PDB entry 8G2W | electron microscopy, 3.70 A resolution | chains J and K of the 8 polymer chains in the assembly

Chain J:
Protein: DNA-directed RNA polymerase subunit beta'
From: Escherichia coli
UniProtKB: C3SIA2 (C3SIA2_ECOLX); numbering as in UniProt (aligned over 16-1373)
Amino-acid sequence (1358 residues; each row starts with the number of its first residue):
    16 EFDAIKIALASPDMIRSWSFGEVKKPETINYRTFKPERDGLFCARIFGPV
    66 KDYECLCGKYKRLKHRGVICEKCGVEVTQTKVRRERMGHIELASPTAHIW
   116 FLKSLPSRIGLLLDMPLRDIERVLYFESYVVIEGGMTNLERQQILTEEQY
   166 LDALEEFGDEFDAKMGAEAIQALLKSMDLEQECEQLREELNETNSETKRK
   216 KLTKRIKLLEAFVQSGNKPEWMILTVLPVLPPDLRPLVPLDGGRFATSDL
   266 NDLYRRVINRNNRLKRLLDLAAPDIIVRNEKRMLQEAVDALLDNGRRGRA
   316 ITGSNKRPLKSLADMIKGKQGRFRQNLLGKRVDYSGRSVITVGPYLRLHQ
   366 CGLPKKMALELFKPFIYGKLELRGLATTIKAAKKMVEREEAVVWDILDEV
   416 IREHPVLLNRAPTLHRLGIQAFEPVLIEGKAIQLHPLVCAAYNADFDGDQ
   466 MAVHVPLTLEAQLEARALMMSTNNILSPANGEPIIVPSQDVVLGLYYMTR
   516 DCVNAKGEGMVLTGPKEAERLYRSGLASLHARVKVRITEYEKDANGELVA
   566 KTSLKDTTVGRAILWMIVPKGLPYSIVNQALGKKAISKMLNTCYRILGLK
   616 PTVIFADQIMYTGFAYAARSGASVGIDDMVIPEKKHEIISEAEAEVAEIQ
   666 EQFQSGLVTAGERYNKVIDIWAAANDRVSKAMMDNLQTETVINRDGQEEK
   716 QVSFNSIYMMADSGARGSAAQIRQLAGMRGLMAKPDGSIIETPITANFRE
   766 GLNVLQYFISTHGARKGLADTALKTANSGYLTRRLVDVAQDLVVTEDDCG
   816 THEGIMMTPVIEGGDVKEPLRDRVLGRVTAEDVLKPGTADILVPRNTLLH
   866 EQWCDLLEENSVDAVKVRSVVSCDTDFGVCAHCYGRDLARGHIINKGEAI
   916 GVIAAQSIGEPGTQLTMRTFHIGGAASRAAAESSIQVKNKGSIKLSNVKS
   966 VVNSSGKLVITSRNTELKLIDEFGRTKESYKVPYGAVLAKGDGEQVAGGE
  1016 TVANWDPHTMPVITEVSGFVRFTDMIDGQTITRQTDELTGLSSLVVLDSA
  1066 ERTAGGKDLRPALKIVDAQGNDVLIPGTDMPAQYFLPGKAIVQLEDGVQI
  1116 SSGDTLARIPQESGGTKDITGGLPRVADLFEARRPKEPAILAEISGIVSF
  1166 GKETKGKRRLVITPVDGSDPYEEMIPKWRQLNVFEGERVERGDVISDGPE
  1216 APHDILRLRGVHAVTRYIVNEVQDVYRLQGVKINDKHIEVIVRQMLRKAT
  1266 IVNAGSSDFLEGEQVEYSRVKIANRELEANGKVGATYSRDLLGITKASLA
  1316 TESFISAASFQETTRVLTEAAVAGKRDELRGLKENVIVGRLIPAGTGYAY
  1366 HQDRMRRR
Not modelled in the structure: 934-947, 1127-1133
Metal / ion sites: Mg2+: D460, D462, D464 (shared with 1 residue of chain R)

Chain K:
Protein: DNA-directed RNA polymerase subunit omega
From: Escherichia coli
Notes: EC 2.7.7.6
UniProtKB: P0A800 (RPOZ_ECOLI); residue numbers follow UniProt; this construct covers 2-80
Amino-acid sequence (79 residues; row label = number of the first residue in the row):
     2 ARVTVQDAVEKIGNRFDLVLVAARRARQMQVGGKDPLVPEENDKTTVIAL
    52 REIEEGLINNQILDVRERQEQQEQEAAEL

How chain J and chain K interact:
Residue-residue contacts (48):
  H364(J) - V4(K)
  E414(J) - N43(K)
  E414(J) - K45(K)  hydrogen bond (backbone-side chain)
  R417(J) - E42(K)
  R417(J) - N43(K)  hydrogen bond (side chain-backbone)
  R417(J) - D44(K)  salt bridge
  E418(J) - A2(K)
  E418(J) - D44(K)
  E418(J) - K45(K)
  E418(J) - V48(K)
  L474(J) - A27(K)
  L474(J) - R28(K)
  L474(J) - Q31(K)
  L474(J) - T46(K)
  E475(J) - A24(K)
  E475(J) - R28(K)  salt bridge
  L478(J) - V20(K)
  L478(J) - A23(K)  hydrophobic
  L478(J) - A24(K)
  L478(J) - T47(K)
  L478(J) - L51(K)  hydrophobic
  R481(J) - R3(K)  hydrogen bond (side chain-backbone)
  R481(J) - V6(K)
  R481(J) - V48(K)
  R481(J) - L51(K)
  A482(J) - V6(K)  hydrophobic
  A482(J) - R16(K)
  L483(J) - R16(K)
  L483(J) - F17(K)  hydrophobic
  M485(J) - V4(K)
  T487(J) - V4(K)  hydrogen bond (side chain-backbone)
  N488(J) - V6(K)
  N488(J) - R16(K)  hydrogen bond
  L614(J) - T5(K)
  L614(J) - Q7(K)
  K615(J) - V4(K)
  K615(J) - T5(K)
  R905(J) - R16(K)
  N910(J) - G14(K)
  N910(J) - N15(K)  hydrogen bond (side chain-backbone)
  N910(J) - R16(K)
  K911(J) - F17(K)
  E913(J) - F17(K)
  G1360(J) - F17(K)
  T1361(J) - F17(K)
  T1361(J) - V20(K)
  T1361(J) - L21(K)
  A1364(J) - L21(K)  hydrophobic
Interface residues without a listed pair, chain J (25 interface residues in all): V415, Q477, E479
Interface residues without a listed pair, chain K (26 interface residues in all): L19

In short:
25 residues of chain J and 26 residues of chain K are in contact; the contacts include 6 hydrogen bonds and 2
salt bridges. Among the polar pairs are R417(J)-D44(K), E475(J)-R28(K) and E414(J)-K45(K). D460(J), D462(J)
and D464(J) form the Mg2+ site.
Chain J is DNA-directed RNA polymerase subunit beta' and chain K is DNA-directed RNA polymerase subunit omega,
both from Escherichia coli; the structure, Cryo-EM structure of 3DVA component 2 of Escherichia coli que-PEC
(paused elongation complex) RNA Polymerase minus ..., was determined by electron microscopy (same publication
as 8F3C, 8G00, 8G1S, 8G4W, 8G7E and 8G8Z).
